Entry 7TK8 (electron microscopy, 4.70 A resolution (low resolution: residue-level contacts below are approximate; hydrogen-bond / salt-bridge calls are withheld)); this record covers chains V and X of the 27 polymer chains in the assembly.

Chain V:
Protein: ATP synthase subunit d
From: Saccharomyces cerevisiae
UniProtKB: P30902 (ATP7_YEAST); residues 1-173 here correspond to UniProt positions 2-174 (UniProt number = residue number + 1)
Amino-acid sequence (173 residues; row label = number of the first residue in the row):
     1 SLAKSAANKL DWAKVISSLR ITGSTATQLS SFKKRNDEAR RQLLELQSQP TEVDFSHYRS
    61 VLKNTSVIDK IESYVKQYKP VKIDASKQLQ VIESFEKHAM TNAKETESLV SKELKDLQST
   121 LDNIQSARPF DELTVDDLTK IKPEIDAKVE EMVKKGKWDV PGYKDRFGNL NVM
Not modelled in the structure: 1-2
Swiss-Prot annotation at these positions:
  - modified residue: Ser-1 (N-acetylserine)

Chain X:
Protein: ATP synthase subunit H
From: Saccharomyces cerevisiae
UniProtKB: Q12349 (ATP14_YEAST); residues 1-92 here correspond to UniProt positions 33-124 (UniProt number = residue number + 32)
Amino-acid sequence (92 residues; numbered 1 to 92; the number before each row is that of its first residue):
     1 NVIQDLYLRE LKDTKLAPST LQDAEGNVKP WNPPQKPNLP ELELQGPEAL KAYTEQNVET
    61 AHVAKESEEG ESEPIEEDWL VLDDAEETKE SH
Not modelled in the structure: 63-92

Chain V / chain X interface:
Pairs across the interface - 6 pairs, chain V then chain X:
  Ile-21(V) / Ala-61(X)
  Thr-22(V) / Glu-59(X)
  Thr-22(V) / Thr-60(X)
  Thr-22(V) / Ala-61(X)
  Gly-23(V) / Glu-59(X)
  Lys-87(V) / Leu-42(X)
Interface residues without a listed pair, chain V (6 interface residues in all): Ala-85, Ser-86
Interface residues without a listed pair, chain X (8 interface residues in all): Asn-38, Pro-40, Glu-41, Glu-43

Overview:
6 residues of chain V and 8 residues of chain X are in contact.
Here chain V is ATP synthase subunit d and chain X is ATP synthase subunit H, both from Saccharomyces
cerevisiae. Entry 7TK8 (Yeast ATP synthase State 1catalytic(c) with 10 mM ATP backbone model) was determined
by electron microscopy, deposited together with 7TJS, 7TJT, 7TJU, 7TJV, 7TJW, 7TJX and 30 further entries.
